Entry 3DGD (X-ray diffraction, 1.38 A resolution); this record covers chains A and C of the 4 polymer chains in the assembly.

[Chain A (and C)]
Protein: Transthyretin
Source organism: Homo sapiens
Notes: chain C of this document is another copy of the same molecule, construct and numbering; everything in this record applies to it too
UniProt: P02766 (TTHY_HUMAN); residues 1-127 here correspond to UniProt positions 21-147 (UniProt number = residue number + 20)
Amino-acid sequence (127 residues; each row starts with the number of its first residue):
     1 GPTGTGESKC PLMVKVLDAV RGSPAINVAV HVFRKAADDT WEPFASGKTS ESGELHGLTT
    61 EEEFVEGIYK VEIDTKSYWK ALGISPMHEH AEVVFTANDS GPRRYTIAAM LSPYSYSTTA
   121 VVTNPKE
Not modelled in the structure: 1-9, 126-127
Sequence notes: engineered mutation Met87 (Phe107 in P02766), Met110 (Leu130 in P02766)
Metal / ion sites: Zn2+ site 1: Cys10, His56; Zn2+ site 2: His31, Asp74; Zn2+ site 3 near Glu61 (its only coordinating residue here); Zn2+ site 4: His88, His90, Glu92
UniProt features mapped onto this chain:
  - binding site (L-thyroxine): Lys15, Glu54, Ser117
  - modified residue: Cys10 (Sulfocysteine), Glu42 (4-carboxyglutamate), Ser52 (Phosphoserine)
  - glycosylation: Asn98 (N-linked (GlcNAc...) asparagine)
Reported in the primary citation:
  - Zn2+ coordination: Cys10, His31, His56, Glu61, Asp74, His88, His90, Glu92
  - conformationally variable residues (loop rearrangement, side-chain flip): Asp74 to His90

[Interface between chain A and chain C]
Residue-residue contacts (25):
  Ala19(A) - Ser112(C)
  Ala19(A) - Pro113(C)
  Ala19(A) - Tyr114(C)  hydrogen bond (backbone-backbone)
  Ala19(A) - Ser115(C)
  Val20(A) - Ile84(C)
  Val20(A) - Pro113(C)
  Val20(A) - Tyr114(C)
  Arg21(A) - Tyr114(C)
  Gly22(A) - Tyr114(C)
  Leu82(A) - Val20(C)  hydrophobic
  Leu82(A) - Leu82(C)  hydrophobic
  Ile84(A) - Val20(C)  hydrophobic
  Ile84(A) - Leu82(C)  hydrophobic
  Met110(A) - Ser115(C)
  Ser112(A) - Ala19(C)
  Ser112(A) - Ser112(C)  hydrogen bond
  Pro113(A) - Ala19(C)
  Pro113(A) - Val20(C)
  Tyr114(A) - Ala19(C)  hydrogen bond (backbone-backbone)
  Tyr114(A) - Val20(C)
  Tyr114(A) - Arg21(C)
  Tyr114(A) - Gly22(C)
  Ser115(A) - Ala19(C)
  Ser115(A) - Met110(C)
  Ser117(A) - Ser117(C)

[Overview]
The chain A/chain C interface involves 12 residues from each chain; the contacts include 3 hydrogen bonds.
Polar contacts include Ser112(A)-Ser112(C) and Ala19(A)-Tyr114(C). The Zn2+ site 1 is built by Cys10(A) and
His56(A). From UniProt: 3 L-thyroxine-binding residues on chain A. The paper reports Zn2+ coordination by
Cys10(A), His31(A) and His56(A) among others; conformational variability at Asp74(A).
Both chains are Transthyretin (Homo sapiens). Entry 3DGD (Crystal structure of the F87M/L110M mutant of human
transthyretin at pH 4.6) was determined by X-ray diffraction together with 3GPS, 3GRB, 3GRG and 3DID from the
same study.
